8YL7 - chains B and C of the 3 polymer chains in the assembly; structure by electron microscopy, 3.10 A resolution.

Chain B:
Protein: Senescence-associated carboxylesterase 101
From: Arabidopsis thaliana
Notes: EC 3.1.1.1
UniProt: Q4F883 (SG101_ARATH); residue numbers follow UniProt; this construct covers 1-537
Amino-acid sequence (537 residues; numbered 1 to 537; the number before each row is that of its first residue):
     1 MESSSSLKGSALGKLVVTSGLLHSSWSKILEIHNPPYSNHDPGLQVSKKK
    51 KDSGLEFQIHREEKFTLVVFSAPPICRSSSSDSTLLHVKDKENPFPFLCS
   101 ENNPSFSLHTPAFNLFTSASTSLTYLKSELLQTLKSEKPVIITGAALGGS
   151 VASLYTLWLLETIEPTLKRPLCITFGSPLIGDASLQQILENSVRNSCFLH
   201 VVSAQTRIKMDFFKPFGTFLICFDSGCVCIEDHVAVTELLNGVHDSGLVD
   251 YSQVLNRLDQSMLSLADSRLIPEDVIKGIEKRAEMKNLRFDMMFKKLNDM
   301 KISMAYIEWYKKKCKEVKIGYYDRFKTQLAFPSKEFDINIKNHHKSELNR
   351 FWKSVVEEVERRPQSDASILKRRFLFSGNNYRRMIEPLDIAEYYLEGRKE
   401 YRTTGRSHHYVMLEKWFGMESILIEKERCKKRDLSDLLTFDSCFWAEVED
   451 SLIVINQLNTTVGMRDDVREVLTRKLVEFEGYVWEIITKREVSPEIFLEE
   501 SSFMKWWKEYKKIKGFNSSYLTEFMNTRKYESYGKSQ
Disordered / not traced: 1-4, 35-53, 72-111, 537
Residues lining bound ligands: ADPr-ATP (A1L15; [[(2R,3R,4R,5R)-5-(6-aminopurin-9-yl)-4-[(2S,3R,4S,5R)-5-[[[[(2R,3S,4R,5R)-5-(6-aminopurin-9-yl)-3,4-bis(oxidanyl)oxolan-2-yl]methoxy-oxidanyl-phosphoryl]oxy-oxidanyl-phosphoryl]oxymethyl]-3,4-bis(oxidanyl)oxolan-2-yl]oxy-3-oxidanyl-oxolan-2-yl]methoxy-oxidanyl-phosphoryl] phosphono hydrogen phosphate): K301, M304, A305, E308, K311, K371, R372, R373, F376, S377, N380, M384, D436, L438
Swiss-Prot annotation at these positions:
  - mutagenesis: L12 (L12A: No effect on interaction with EDS1; when associated with A-21. No effect on interaction with EDS1; when associated with A-21 and A-141. Loss of interaction with EDS1; when associated with A-21 ...), L21 (L21A: No effect on interaction with EDS1; when associated with A-12. No effect on interaction with EDS1; when associated with A-12 and A-141. Loss of interaction with EDS1; when associated with A-12 ...), I141 (I141A: No effect on interaction with EDS1; when associated with A-12 and A-21. Loss of interaction with EDS1; when associated with A-12; A-21 and A-306), Y306 (Y306A: Loss of interaction with EDS1; when associated with A-12; A-21 and A-141)

Chain C:
Protein: Probable disease resistance protein At5g66890
From: Arabidopsis thaliana
UniProt: Q9FKZ2 (DRL41_ARATH); residues 1-415 here = UniProt positions 1-415
Amino-acid sequence (415 residues; row label = number of the first residue in the row):
     1 MNSNSIQSFDALPHNLRECFLDMASFLEDQRIIASTIIDLWSASYGKEGM
    51 NNLQDLASRNLLKLLPIGRNEYEDGFYNELLVKQDNVLREFAINQCLKES
   101 SSIFERKRLNLEIQDNKFPNWCLNPKQPIVINASLFSISTDDSFASSWFE
   151 MDCPNVEALVLNISSSNYALPNFIATMKELKVVIIINHGLEPAKLTNLSC
   201 LSSLPNLKRIRFEKVSISLLDIPKLGLKSLEKLSLWFCHVVDALNELEDV
   251 SETLQSLQEIEIDYCYNLDELPYWISQVVSLKKLSVTNCNKLCRVIEAIG
   301 DLRDLETLRLSSCASLLELPETIDRLDNLRFLDVSGGFQLKNLPLEIGKL
   351 KKLEKISMKDCYRCELPDSVKNLENLEVKCDEDTAFLWKILKPEMKNLTI
   401 TEEKTEHNLNLLQLF
Disordered / not traced: 1-11, 242-252

Interface between chain B and chain C:
Contacting residue pairs (29):
  M292(B) - Y362(C)  hydrophobic
  K295(B) - E382(C)  salt bridge
  K296(B) - D383(C)  salt bridge
  I302(B) - H407(C)
  Y306(B) - H407(C)
  Y306(B) - N408(C)  hydrogen bond (side chain-backbone)
  K313(B) - L412(C)  hydrogen bond (side chain-backbone)
  K313(B) - F415(C)
  R324(B) - F415(C)
  P332(B) - Y266(C)
  S333(B) - L190(C)  hydrogen bond (side chain-backbone)
  S333(B) - K214(C)
  K334(B) - F237(C)
  K334(B) - F415(C)  hydrogen bond (side chain-backbone)
  E335(B) - W236(C)  hydrogen bond
  E335(B) - F237(C)
  E335(B) - Y264(C)
  E335(B) - L414(C)
  F336(B) - L411(C)  hydrophobic
  F336(B) - L412(C)  hydrophobic
  F336(B) - F415(C)  hydrophobic
  D337(B) - F415(C)
  I338(B) - N290(C)
  N339(B) - L411(C)
  N342(B) - N290(C)  hydrogen bond
  E347(B) - F338(C)
  R350(B) - F338(C)
  R350(B) - Q339(C)
  R350(B) - R363(C)
Also at the interface, not in a pair above, chain B (20 interface residues in all): W309, Y310
Also at the interface, not in a pair above, chain C (22 interface residues in all): G189, L409, Q413

In short:
The interface between chain B and chain C involves 20 residues on one side and 22 on the other, with 6
hydrogen bonds and 2 salt bridges. Among the polar pairs are K295(B)-E382(C), K296(B)-D383(C) and
Y306(B)-N408(C). Ligands of chain B: ADPr-ATP.
Chain B is Senescence-associated carboxylesterase 101 and chain C is Probable disease resistance protein
At5g66890, both from Arabidopsis thaliana; the structure, EDS1-SAG101-NRG1C heterotrimer, was determined by
electron microscopy together with 8YL6 from the same study.
